PDB entry 4QZZ | X-ray diffraction, 2.90 A resolution | chains V and W of the 28 polymer chains in the assembly

[Chain V]
Protein: Proteasome subunit beta type-2
From: Saccharomyces cerevisiae
Notes: EC 3.4.25.1
UniProtKB: P25043 (PSB2_YEAST); residues 1-232 here correspond to UniProt positions 30-261 (UniProt number = residue number + 29)
Chain sequence (232 residues; numbered 1 to 232; the number before each row is that of its first residue):
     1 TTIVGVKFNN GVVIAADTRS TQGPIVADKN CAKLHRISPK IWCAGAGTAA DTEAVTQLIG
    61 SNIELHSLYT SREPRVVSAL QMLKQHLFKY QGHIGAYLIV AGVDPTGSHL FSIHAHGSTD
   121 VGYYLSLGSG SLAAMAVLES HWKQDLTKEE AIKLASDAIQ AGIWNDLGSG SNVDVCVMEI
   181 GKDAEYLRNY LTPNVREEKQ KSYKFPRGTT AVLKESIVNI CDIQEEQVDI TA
Not modelled in the structure: 227-232
Glycans and other covalent adducts: Omuralide, open form (SLA) linked to T1
Ion coordination: Mg2+: I163, D166, S169 (shared with 1 residue of chain L)
Ligand contacts: Omuralide, open form (SLA): R19, S20, T21, C31, K33, G45, A46, G47, A49, S129, G168
Curated features (UniProtKB/Swiss-Prot):
  - active site: T1 (Nucleophile)

[Chain W]
Protein: Proteasome subunit beta type-3
From: Saccharomyces cerevisiae
Notes: EC 3.4.25.1
UniProtKB: P25451 (PSB3_YEAST); residues 0-204 here correspond to UniProt positions 1-205 (UniProt number = residue number + 1)
Chain sequence (205 residues; numbered 0 to 204; the number before each row is that of its first residue; numbering starts at 0):
     0 MSDPSSINGG IVVAMTGKDC VAIACDLRLG SQSLGVSNKF EKIFHYGHVF LGITGLATDV
    60 TTLNEMFRYK TNLYKLKEER AIEPETFTQL VSSSLYERRF GPYFVGPVVA GINSKSGKPF
   120 IAGFDLIGCI DEAKDFIVSG TASDQLFGMC ESLYEPNLEP EDLFETISQA LLNAADRDAL
   180 SGWGAVVYII KKDEVVKRYL KMRQD
Not modelled in the structure: 0
Ion coordination: Mg2+: D204 (shared with 2 residues of chain K)
Curated features (UniProtKB/Swiss-Prot):
  - modified residue: S30 (Phosphoserine)
  - cross-link: K69 (Glycyl lysine isopeptide (Lys-Gly) (interchain with G-Cter in ubiquitin))

[Chain V / chain W interface]
Contacting residue pairs - 63 pairs, chain V then chain W:
  I25(V) with D143(W); F146(W), hydrophobic
  V26(V) with F146(W)
  A27(V) with D130(W); F146(W)
  D28(V) with D130(W)
  K29(V) with E150(W), salt bridge
  A49(V) with C128(W), hydrophobic
  A50(V) with Y95(W); I126(W), hydrophobic; C128(W)
  D51(V) with Y95(W), hydrogen bond; R98(W), salt bridge
  A54(V) with Y95(W)
  Y90(V) with F99(W), hydrophobic
  H93(V) with R98(W), hydrogen bond (backbone-side chain); F99(W)
  I94(V) with F99(W), hydrophobic
  R196(V) with E150(W), salt bridge
  K199(V) with E150(W); S151(W); Y153(W)
  S202(V) with E154(W), hydrogen bond
  Y203(V) with S151(W); L152(W), hydrophobic
  K204(V) with E154(W); D161(W), salt bridge
  F205(V) with L152(W), hydrophobic; Q168(W)
  R207(V) with E160(W), salt bridge; D161(W), salt bridge; E164(W)
  G208(V) with E164(W), hydrogen bond (backbone-side chain)
  T209(V) with E164(W), hydrogen bond (backbone-side chain); Q168(W)
  T210(V) with E164(W), hydrogen bond; S167(W); Q168(W), hydrogen bond; L199(W)
  A211(V) with L199(W); K200(W), hydrogen bond (backbone-backbone)
  V212(V) with F163(W), hydrophobic; Y198(W)
  L213(V) with Y198(W), hydrogen bond (backbone-backbone); L199(W); K200(W)
  K214(V) with K196(W); R197(W); Y198(W), hydrogen bond (backbone-backbone)
  E215(V) with K196(W); R197(W), salt bridge
  S216(V) with V195(W); K196(W), hydrogen bond (backbone-backbone)
  I217(V) with V194(W)
  V218(V) with H44(W); Y187(W), hydrophobic; V194(W), hydrogen bond (backbone-backbone); K196(W)
  N219(V) with H44(W)
  I220(V) with G46(W); F49(W), hydrophobic; V194(W), hydrophobic
  D222(V) with K74(W), salt bridge
Interface residues without a listed pair, chain V (36 interface residues in all): Q22, T48, P206
Interface residues without a listed pair, chain W (37 interface residues in all): H47, D124, L157, E158, T165, L171

[In short]
36 residues of chain V face 37 of chain W across their interface, with 12 hydrogen bonds and 8 salt bridges.
Polar contacts include K29(V)-E150(W), D51(V)-R98(W) and R196(V)-E150(W). Covalently linked Omuralide, open
form: at T1(V). Curated annotation (UniProt) lists active-site residue T1(V) on chain V.
Here chain V is Proteasome subunit beta type-2 and chain W is Proteasome subunit beta type-3, both from
Saccharomyces cerevisiae. Entry 4QZZ (yCP in complex with Omuralide) was determined by X-ray diffraction
together with 4QUX, 4QUY, 4QV0, 4QV1, 4QV3, 4QV4 and 42 further entries from the same study.
